Entry 7KP9 (X-ray diffraction, 2.15 A resolution); this record covers chains A and C of the 3 polymer chains in the assembly.

[Chain A (and C)]
Molecule: Tumor necrosis factor
Source organism: Homo sapiens
Notes: chain C of this document is another copy of the same molecule, construct and numbering; everything in this record applies to it too
UniProtKB: P01375 (TNFA_HUMAN); residues 1-157 here correspond to UniProt positions 77-233 (UniProt number = residue number + 76)
Sequence (158 residues; numbered 0 to 157; the number before each row is that of its first residue; numbering starts at 0):
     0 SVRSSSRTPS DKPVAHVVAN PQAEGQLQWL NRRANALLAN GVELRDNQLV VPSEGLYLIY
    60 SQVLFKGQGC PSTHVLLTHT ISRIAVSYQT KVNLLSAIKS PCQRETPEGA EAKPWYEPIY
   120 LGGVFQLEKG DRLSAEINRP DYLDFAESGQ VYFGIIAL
Not modelled in the structure: 0-4, 103-104, 108-110 (chain C: 0-8, 31-34, 87-88, 102-111, 145-146)
Sequence notes: expression tag (0)
UniProt features mapped onto this chain:
  - glycosylation: Ser-4 (O-linked (GalNAc...) serine)
Disulfides: Cys-69/Cys-101
Residues lining bound ligands: A7G (1-{[2-(difluoromethoxy)phenyl]methyl}-2-methyl-6-[6-(piperazin-1-yl)pyridin-3-yl]-1H-benzimidazole): Lys-11, Leu-57, Val-123, Ile-155, Ala-156, Leu-157

[How chain A and chain C interact]
Residue-residue contacts (12):
  Leu-55(A) / Leu-36(C)  hydrophobic
  Leu-94(A) / Gln-149(C)
  Tyr-119(A) / Gln-61(C)
  Tyr-119(A) / Tyr-119(C)
  Gly-121(A) / Gln-61(C)  hydrogen bond (backbone-side chain)
  Gly-121(A) / Gln-149(C)
  Gly-122(A) / Gly-148(C)
  Val-123(A) / His-15(C)
  Val-123(A) / Gly-148(C)  hydrogen bond (backbone-backbone)
  Phe-124(A) / Ser-147(C)
  Phe-124(A) / Gly-148(C)
  Leu-157(A) / Tyr-59(C)
Other interface residues (no listed pair), chain A (10 interface residues in all): Leu-57, Leu-93
Other interface residues (no listed pair), chain C (9 interface residues in all): Tyr-151

[In short]
The interface between chain A and chain C involves 10 residues on one side and 9 on the other, with 2 hydrogen
bonds. Polar pairs include Gly-121(A)/Gln-61(C) and Val-123(A)/Gly-148(C). Bound to chain A: compound A7G.
Chain A and chain C are both Tumor necrosis factor (Homo sapiens); the structure, asymmetric hTNF-alpha, was
determined by X-ray diffraction together with 7KP7 and 7KP8 from the same study.
